Entry 8RN2 (electron microscopy, 2.89 A resolution); this record covers chains A and B of the 3 polymer chains in the assembly.

== Chain A ==
Protein: Polymerase acidic protein
Organism: Influenza B virus (B/Memphis/13/2003)
Notes: EC 3.1.-.-
UniProtKB: Q5V8Z9 (Q5V8Z9_9INFB); numbering as in UniProt (aligned over 1-726)
Chain sequence (726 residues; numbered 1 to 726; the number before each row is that of its first residue):
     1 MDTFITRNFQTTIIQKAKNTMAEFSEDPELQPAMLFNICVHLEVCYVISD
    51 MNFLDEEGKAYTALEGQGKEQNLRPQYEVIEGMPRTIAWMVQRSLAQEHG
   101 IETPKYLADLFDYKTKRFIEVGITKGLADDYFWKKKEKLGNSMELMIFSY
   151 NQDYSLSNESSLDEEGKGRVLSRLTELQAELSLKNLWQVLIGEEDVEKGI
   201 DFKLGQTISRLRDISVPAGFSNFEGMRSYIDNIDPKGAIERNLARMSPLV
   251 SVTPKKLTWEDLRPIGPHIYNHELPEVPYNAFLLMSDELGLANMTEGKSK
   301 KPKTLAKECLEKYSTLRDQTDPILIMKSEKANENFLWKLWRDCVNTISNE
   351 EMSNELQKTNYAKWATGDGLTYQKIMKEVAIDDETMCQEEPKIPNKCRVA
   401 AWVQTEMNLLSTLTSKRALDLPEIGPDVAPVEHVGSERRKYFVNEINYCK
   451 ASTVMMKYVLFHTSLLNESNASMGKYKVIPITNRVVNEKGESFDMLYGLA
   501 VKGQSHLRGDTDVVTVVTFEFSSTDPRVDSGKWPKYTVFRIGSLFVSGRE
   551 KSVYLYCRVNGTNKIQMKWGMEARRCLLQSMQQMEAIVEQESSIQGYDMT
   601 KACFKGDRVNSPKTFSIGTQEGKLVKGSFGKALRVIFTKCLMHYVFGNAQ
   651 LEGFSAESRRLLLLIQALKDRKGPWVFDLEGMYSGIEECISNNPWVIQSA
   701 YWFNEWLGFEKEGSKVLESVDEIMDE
Not modelled in the structure: 62-71, 717-726
Reported in the primary citation:
  - conformationally variable residues (loop rearrangement): Gln-357 to Tyr-372, Gln-504 to Val-513
  - mutagenesis - K631A/R634A: decreased catalytic activity

== Chain B ==
Protein: RNA-directed RNA polymerase catalytic subunit
Organism: Influenza B virus (B/Memphis/13/2003)
Notes: EC 2.7.7.48
UniProtKB: Q5V8Y6 (Q5V8Y6_9INFB); residues 1-752 here = UniProt positions 1-752
Chain sequence (752 residues; each row starts with the number of its first residue):
     1 MNINPYFLFIDVPIQAAISTTFPYTGVPPYSHGTGTGYTIDTVIRTHEYS
    51 NKGKQYISDVTGCTMVDPTNGPLPEDNEPSAYAQLDCVLEALDRMDEEHP
   101 GLFQAASQNAMETLMVTTVDKLTQGRQTFDWTVCRNQPAATALNTTITSF
   151 RLNDLNGADKGGLIPFCQDIIDSLDRPEMTFFSVKNIKKKLPAKNRKGFL
   201 IKRIPMKVKDKITKVEYIKRALSLNTMTKDAERGKLKRRAIATAGIQIRG
   251 FVLVVENLAKNICENLEQSGLPVGGNEKKAKLSNAVAKMLSNCPPGGISM
   301 TVTGDNTKWNECLNPRIFLAMTERITRDSPIWFRDFCSIAPVLFSNKIAR
   351 LGKGFMITSKTKRLKAQIPCPDLFSIPLERYNEETRAKLKKLKPFFNEEG
   401 TASLSPGMMMGMFNMLSTVLGVAALGIKNIGNKEYLWDGLQSSDDFALFV
   451 NAKDEETCMEGINDFYRTCKLLGINMSKKKSYCNETGMFEFTSMFYRDGF
   501 VSNFAMELPSFGVAGVNESADMAIGMTIIKNNMINNGMGPATAQTAIQLF
   551 IADYRYTYKCHRGDSKVEGKRMKIIKELWENTKGRDGLLVADGGPNIYNL
   601 RNLHIPEIVLKYNLMDPEYKGRLLHPQNPFVGHLSIEGIKEADITPAHGP
   651 VKKMDYDAVSGTHSWRTKRNRSILNTDQRNMILEEQCYAKCCNLFEACFN
   701 SASYRKPVGQHSMLEAMAHRLRMDARLDYESGRMSKDDFEKAMAHLGEIG
   751 YI
Not modelled in the structure: 229-239, 633-654, 669-752

== Interface between chain A and chain B ==
Residue-residue contacts (344; chain A residue first):
  Phe-24(A) with Asn-109(B); Glu-112(B); Thr-113(B), hydrogen bond (backbone-side chain)
  Arg-85(A) with Ala-105(B); Gln-108(B); Asn-109(B), hydrogen bond; Glu-112(B), salt bridge
  Thr-86(A) with Pro-100(B); Gly-101(B); Ala-105(B)
  Trp-89(A) with Gln-104(B); Ala-105(B); Gln-108(B)
  Met-90(A) with Pro-100(B)
  Arg-93(A) with Asp-328(B), salt bridge
  Lys-105(A) with Arg-327(B); Asp-328(B); Ser-329(B), hydrogen bond (side chain-backbone); Pro-330(B)
  Tyr-106(A) with Met-111(B), hydrophobic; Pro-330(B); Trp-332(B), hydrogen bond
  Leu-107(A) with Gln-108(B)
  Val-196(A) with Met-115(B)
  Lys-198(A) with Met-115(B)
  Gly-199(A) with Met-115(B); Trp-332(B)
  Ile-200(A) with Trp-332(B)
  Phe-202(A) with Gln-168(B); Ile-171(B), hydrophobic; Trp-332(B), hydrophobic; Phe-336(B), hydrophobic
  Lys-203(A) with Gln-168(B), hydrogen bond (backbone-side chain); Ile-171(B)
  Leu-204(A) with Ile-171(B), hydrophobic; Asp-335(B); Ile-339(B), hydrophobic
  Gly-205(A) with Asp-175(B)
  Gln-206(A) with Asp-175(B), hydrogen bond (backbone-side chain)
  Thr-207(A) with Leu-174(B), hydrogen bond (side chain-backbone); Asp-175(B), hydrogen bond (backbone-side chain); Lys-214(B); Ile-218(B)
  Ile-208(A) with Ile-339(B), hydrophobic; Leu-343(B), hydrophobic
  Arg-210(A) with Asp-59(B), salt bridge; Val-60(B)
  Leu-211(A) with Val-60(B), hydrophobic; Val-342(B), hydrophobic; Asn-346(B)
  Arg-212(A) with Asp-335(B), salt bridge; Ser-338(B), hydrogen bond; Val-342(B)
  Ile-214(A) with Tyr-56(B), hydrogen bond (backbone-side chain); Ser-58(B); Arg-316(B), hydrogen bond (backbone-side chain); Asn-346(B)
  Ser-215(A) with Arg-316(B); Leu-319(B); Val-342(B); Ser-345(B)
  Val-216(A) with Asp-67(B); Arg-316(B), hydrogen bond (backbone-side chain)
  Pro-217(A) with Asp-67(B); Thr-69(B); Asn-70(B)
  Ala-218(A) with Asp-67(B), hydrogen bond (backbone-side chain); Thr-69(B); Asn-70(B), hydrogen bond (backbone-side chain)
  Phe-220(A) with Leu-85(B), hydrophobic
  Phe-223(A) with Glu-323(B)
  Met-226(A) with Ala-320(B), hydrophobic
  Arg-227(A) with Glu-323(B), salt bridge; Arg-334(B); Asp-335(B), salt bridge
  Tyr-229(A) with Asp-86(B), hydrogen bond; Leu-89(B), hydrophobic
  Ile-230(A) with Glu-323(B); Arg-324(B)
  Asp-231(A) with Arg-327(B); Arg-334(B), salt bridge
  Pro-235(A) with Asp-86(B); Leu-89(B), hydrophobic; Glu-90(B); Asp-93(B)
  Lys-236(A) with Glu-97(B), salt bridge
  Gly-237(A) with Glu-90(B)
  Ala-238(A) with Asp-86(B); Cys-87(B); Glu-90(B), hydrogen bond (backbone-side chain)
  Ile-239(A) with Cys-87(B), hydrophobic; Glu-90(B), hydrogen bond (backbone-side chain); Ile-427(B), hydrophobic; Ile-430(B), hydrophobic; Leu-471(B)
  Glu-240(A) with Ile-430(B); Gly-431(B), hydrogen bond (side chain-backbone)
  Asn-242(A) with Leu-73(B); Gln-84(B); Cys-87(B), hydrogen bond; Leu-471(B)
  Leu-243(A) with Ile-430(B), hydrophobic; Arg-467(B), hydrogen bond (backbone-side chain); Thr-468(B); Leu-471(B), hydrophobic
  Arg-245(A) with Leu-73(B)
  Met-246(A) with Pro-74(B); Arg-467(B), hydrogen bond (backbone-side chain); Leu-471(B), hydrophobic
  Ser-247(A) with Pro-74(B); Glu-75(B); Arg-467(B), hydrogen bond (backbone-side chain)
  Pro-248(A) with Arg-467(B)
  Leu-249(A) with Glu-75(B); Asn-77(B)
  Val-250(A) with Pro-74(B); Glu-75(B); Asp-76(B); Asn-77(B); Asn-463(B); Tyr-466(B), hydrophobic; Arg-467(B), hydrogen bond (backbone-side chain)
  Ser-251(A) with Asn-77(B), hydrogen bond (backbone-side chain); Asn-463(B); Tyr-466(B); Lys-478(B), hydrogen bond (backbone-side chain)
  Val-252(A) with Asn-463(B), hydrogen bond (backbone-side chain); Tyr-466(B), hydrophobic; Lys-478(B), hydrogen bond (backbone-side chain)
  Thr-253(A) with Lys-478(B), hydrogen bond
  Pro-254(A) with Met-459(B), hydrophobic
  Lys-298(A) with Lys-566(B)
  Leu-370(A) with Arg-363(B), hydrogen bond (backbone-side chain)
  Tyr-372(A) with Arg-363(B)
  Gln-373(A) with Arg-363(B), hydrogen bond (side chain-backbone); Leu-364(B); Lys-365(B), hydrogen bond (backbone-backbone)
  Lys-374(A) with Lys-365(B); Ala-366(B); Gln-367(B)
  Ile-375(A) with Leu-364(B), hydrophobic; Lys-365(B), hydrogen bond (backbone-backbone); Ala-366(B)
  Lys-377(A) with Gln-367(B); Pro-369(B); Asp-372(B), salt bridge
  Ala-380(A) with Ile-357(B), hydrophobic; Ala-366(B), hydrophobic; Arg-380(B), hydrogen bond (backbone-side chain)
  Ile-381(A) with Ser-375(B); Ile-376(B), hydrophobic; Arg-380(B), hydrogen bond (backbone-side chain)
  Asp-383(A) with Lys-362(B), salt bridge; Arg-380(B), hydrogen bond (backbone-side chain)
  Thr-385(A) with Lys-362(B), hydrogen bond
  Met-386(A) with Ile-357(B); Thr-358(B); Ser-359(B); Leu-364(B); Lys-365(B); Ala-366(B); Arg-380(B), hydrogen bond (backbone-side chain)
  Cys-387(A) with Thr-358(B), hydrogen bond (backbone-backbone); Arg-380(B)
  Gln-388(A) with Phe-355(B); Met-356(B); Arg-380(B), hydrogen bond (backbone-backbone); Tyr-381(B); Asn-382(B), hydrogen bond; Thr-385(B), hydrogen bond
  Glu-389(A) with Thr-358(B); Lys-360(B); Asn-382(B)
  Glu-390(A) with Asn-382(B)
  Pro-391(A) with Glu-384(B)
  Gln-404(A) with Asn-2(B); Ile-3(B), hydrogen bond (side chain-backbone)
  Met-407(A) with Ile-3(B), hydrophobic; Pro-5(B), hydrophobic
  Asn-408(A) with Met-1(B), hydrogen bond (side chain-backbone); Asn-2(B), hydrogen bond; Ile-3(B), hydrogen bond (side chain-backbone)
  Leu-421(A) with Leu-549(B), hydrophobic
  Pro-422(A) with Gln-548(B), hydrogen bond (backbone-side chain); Ile-551(B), hydrophobic; Ala-552(B); Arg-555(B)
  Glu-423(A) with Arg-555(B), salt bridge; Arg-562(B), salt bridge; Pro-595(B); Asn-596(B), hydrogen bond (backbone-side chain)
  Ile-424(A) with Gln-544(B); Ile-547(B), hydrophobic; Gln-548(B); Asn-596(B); Tyr-598(B); Asn-599(B)
  Gly-425(A) with Asn-596(B), hydrogen bond (backbone-backbone); Ile-597(B); Tyr-598(B), hydrogen bond (backbone-backbone); Asn-599(B), hydrogen bond (backbone-side chain)
  Pro-426(A) with Asn-599(B); Arg-601(B), hydrogen bond (backbone-side chain)
  Asp-427(A) with Gln-544(B); Asn-599(B), hydrogen bond
  Val-428(A) with Arg-601(B)
  Val-431(A) with Pro-540(B), hydrophobic
  Glu-432(A) with Gln-544(B), hydrogen bond (backbone-side chain); Asn-599(B); Leu-600(B), hydrogen bond (side chain-backbone); Arg-601(B), salt bridge
  Gly-435(A) with Ala-541(B); Gln-544(B)
  Ser-436(A) with Gln-544(B), hydrogen bond (backbone-side chain)
  Arg-438(A) with Ala-541(B)
  Arg-439(A) with Ala-541(B); Gln-544(B), hydrogen bond; Thr-545(B); Gln-548(B)
  Asn-467(A) with Tyr-556(B)
  Ile-565(A) with Pro-29(B), hydrophobic
  Trp-569(A) with Tyr-24(B), hydrophobic; Pro-28(B), hydrophobic; Pro-29(B)
  Glu-572(A) with Phe-511(B)
  Arg-574(A) with Phe-511(B); Leu-549(B); Asp-553(B), salt bridge
  Arg-575(A) with Pro-23(B), hydrogen bond (side chain-backbone); Tyr-24(B); Glu-507(B), salt bridge; Leu-508(B), hydrogen bond (side chain-backbone); Ser-510(B); Phe-511(B)
  Leu-578(A) with Leu-508(B), hydrophobic; Pro-509(B); Thr-542(B); Thr-545(B); Ala-546(B); Leu-549(B), hydrophobic
  Gln-579(A) with Thr-20(B), hydrogen bond (side chain-backbone); Thr-21(B), hydrogen bond (side chain-backbone); Pro-23(B); Leu-508(B)
  Met-581(A) with Ala-541(B), hydrophobic; Thr-542(B); Thr-545(B)
  Gln-582(A) with Thr-20(B); Met-506(B); Gly-537(B); Met-538(B); Gly-539(B), hydrogen bond (side chain-backbone); Thr-542(B)
  Gln-583(A) with Ala-17(B); Ser-19(B), hydrogen bond (side chain-backbone); Thr-20(B)
  Glu-585(A) with Gly-539(B); Pro-540(B); Ala-541(B), hydrogen bond (side chain-backbone); Thr-542(B), hydrogen bond
  Ala-586(A) with Ala-16(B); Ser-19(B); Phe-500(B)
  Glu-589(A) with Phe-500(B)
  Gln-590(A) with Pro-13(B); Ala-16(B); Arg-497(B); Phe-500(B)
  Ser-593(A) with Phe-500(B)
  Lys-613(A) with Val-12(B)
  Phe-615(A) with Leu-8(B), hydrophobic; Asp-11(B); Val-12(B), hydrophobic
  Ser-616(A) with Phe-7(B); Asp-11(B), hydrogen bond (backbone-side chain)
  Ile-617(A) with Ile-3(B); Asn-4(B), hydrogen bond (backbone-backbone)
  Gly-618(A) with Asn-2(B); Asn-4(B); Phe-7(B)
  Thr-619(A) with Met-1(B); Asn-2(B), hydrogen bond (backbone-backbone); Phe-7(B)
  Gln-620(A) with Met-1(B), hydrogen bond (side chain-backbone)
  Leu-624(A) with Phe-7(B), hydrophobic
  Val-625(A) with Met-1(B), hydrophobic
  Lys-626(A) with Asp-11(B), salt bridge
  Val-635(A) with Ile-3(B), hydrophobic
  Gly-647(A) with Tyr-30(B)
  Asn-648(A) with Tyr-30(B)
  Ala-649(A) with Tyr-30(B)
  Glu-652(A) with Phe-22(B); Pro-28(B); Tyr-30(B); Ser-31(B)
  Phe-654(A) with Tyr-6(B)
  Ser-655(A) with Phe-22(B); Phe-504(B)
  Arg-659(A) with Glu-490(B), salt bridge; Phe-495(B); Phe-504(B)
  Arg-660(A) with Lys-480(B), hydrogen bond (side chain-backbone)
  Leu-662(A) with Phe-9(B), hydrophobic; Ile-14(B)
  Leu-663(A) with Gln-15(B); Tyr-482(B); Phe-495(B), hydrophobic
  Leu-664(A) with Tyr-482(B), hydrophobic
  Gln-666(A) with Pro-13(B); Ile-14(B), hydrogen bond (side chain-backbone); Gln-15(B); Met-488(B)
  Lys-669(A) with Phe-9(B), hydrogen bond (side chain-backbone)
  Asp-670(A) with Met-488(B); Arg-497(B), salt bridge
  Lys-672(A) with Asn-484(B); Glu-485(B), salt bridge
  Gly-673(A) with Met-300(B); Asn-484(B)
  Pro-674(A) with Cys-483(B)
  Trp-675(A) with Met-459(B), hydrophobic; Tyr-482(B); Cys-483(B), hydrogen bond (backbone-backbone)
  Phe-677(A) with Met-459(B), hydrophobic; Lys-478(B); Ser-481(B)
  Asp-678(A) with Lys-478(B), hydrogen bond (backbone-backbone); Lys-479(B)
  Gly-681(A) with Lys-479(B)
  Met-682(A) with Lys-479(B); Tyr-482(B), hydrophobic
  Ser-699(A) with Tyr-6(B)
  Trp-702(A) with Ile-3(B), hydrogen bond (side chain-backbone); Asn-4(B); Pro-5(B); Tyr-6(B), hydrophobic
  Phe-703(A) with Tyr-6(B), hydrophobic
  Glu-705(A) with Asn-4(B), hydrogen bond
  Trp-706(A) with Tyr-6(B); Phe-7(B), hydrophobic; Phe-9(B), hydrophobic; Ile-10(B); Ile-14(B), hydrophobic
  Phe-709(A) with Phe-7(B), hydrophobic
Other interface residues (no listed pair), chain A (165 interface residues in all): Glu-23, Met-34, Lys-138, Glu-197, Asp-234, Thr-371, Met-376, Glu-384, Gln-566, Met-571, Leu-577, Ile-587, Thr-614, Ile-636, Lys-639, His-643, Tyr-644, Ala-656, Glu-657, Ala-667, Arg-671, Trp-695, Glu-710
Other interface residues (no listed pair), chain B (176 interface residues in all): Ile-18, Ala-91, Leu-102, Val-116, Ile-164, Cys-167, Phe-251, Asn-265, Val-302, Asp-305, Ile-331, Glu-383, Asn-432, Glu-455, Ile-462, Lys-470, Met-476

== In short ==
The interface between chain A and chain B involves 165 residues on one side and 176 on the other; the contacts
include 75 hydrogen bonds and 19 salt bridges. Among the polar pairs are Arg-85(A)/Glu-112(B),
Arg-93(A)/Asp-328(B) and Arg-210(A)/Asp-59(B). The paper reports that K631A/R634A of chain A reduce catalytic
activity; conformational variability at Gln-357(A) and Gln-504(A).
Here chain A is Polymerase acidic protein and chain B is RNA-directed RNA polymerase catalytic subunit, both
from Influenza B virus (B/Memphis/13/2003). Entry 8RN2 (Monomeric apo-influenza B polymerase, encapsidase
conformation) was determined by electron microscopy (same publication as 8RN1, 8RN3, 8RN4, 8RN5, 8RN6, 8RN7
and 5 further entries).
